PDB entry 1C1D | X-ray diffraction, 1.25 A resolution | chain A

# Chain A
Molecule: L-phenylalanine dehydrogenase
From: Rhodococcus sp
Reference sequence: Q59771 (Q59771_RHOSO); residues 1-355 here correspond to UniProt positions 2-356 (UniProt number = residue number + 1)
Amino-acid sequence (355 residues; each row starts with the number of its first residue):
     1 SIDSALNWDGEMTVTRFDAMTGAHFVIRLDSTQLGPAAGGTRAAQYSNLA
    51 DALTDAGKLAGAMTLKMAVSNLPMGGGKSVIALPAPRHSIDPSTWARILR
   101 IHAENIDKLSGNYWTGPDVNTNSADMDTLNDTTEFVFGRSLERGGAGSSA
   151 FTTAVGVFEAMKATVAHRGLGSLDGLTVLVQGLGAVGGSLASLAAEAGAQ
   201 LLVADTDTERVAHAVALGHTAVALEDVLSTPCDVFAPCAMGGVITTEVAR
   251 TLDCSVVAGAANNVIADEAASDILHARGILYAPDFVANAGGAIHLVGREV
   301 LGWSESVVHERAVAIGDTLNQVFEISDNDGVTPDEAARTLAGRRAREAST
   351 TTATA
Disordered / not traced: 350-355
Curated features (UniProtKB/Swiss-Prot):
  - active site: Lys-78 (Proton donor/acceptor)
  - binding site (NAD(+)): Arg-42, Asp-118, Ser-149, Thr-153, Gly-182 to Gly-188, Asp-205, Thr-206, Arg-210, Ala-239, Met-240, Ala-260 to Asn-262
  - binding site (L-phenylalanine): Lys-66, Pro-117, Asp-118, Asn-262
Metal / ion sites: K+ site 1: Asp-118, Thr-121; K+ site 2: Val-136, Gly-138, Arg-139, Glu-299
Ligand contacts:
  - NADH (NAI; 1,4-dihydronicotinamide adenine dinucleotide): Arg-42, Lys-66, Asp-118, Val-119, Ser-149, Ala-150, Thr-153, Gln-181, Gly-182, Leu-183, Gly-184, Ala-185, Val-186, Gly-187, Ala-204, Asp-205, Thr-206, Asp-207, Leu-224, Cys-238, Ala-239, Met-240, Ala-260, Ala-261, Asn-262, Asn-288, Gly-291
  - phenylalanine (PHE): Ala-38, Gly-39, Gly-40, Met-63, Lys-66, Met-67, Lys-78, Thr-115, Gly-116, Pro-117, Asp-118, Phe-137, Asn-262, Gly-291, Ala-292, Leu-295

# Overview
Chain A binds phenylalanine and NADH. The K+ site 1 is built by Asp-118 and Thr-121. The K+ site 2 is built by
Val-136, Gly-138, Arg-139 and Glu-299. Curated annotation (UniProt) lists active-site residue Lys-78, 19
NAD+-binding residues and 4 L-phenylalanine-binding residues.
Chain A is L-phenylalanine dehydrogenase (Rhodococcus sp); the structure, L-phenylalanine dehydrogenase
structure in ternary complex with NADH and L-phenylalanine, was determined by X-ray diffraction, deposited
together with 1C1X.
